Entry 7KZR (electron microscopy, 4.40 A resolution (low resolution: residue-level contacts below are approximate; hydrogen-bond / salt-bridge calls are withheld)); this record covers chains O and Q of the 17 polymer chains in the assembly.

== Chain O ==
Protein: Fanconi anemia group B protein
Organism: Homo sapiens
UniProt: Q8NB91 (FANCB_HUMAN); residues 1-859 here = UniProt positions 1-859
Amino-acid sequence (884 residues; numbered -24 to 859; the number before each row is that of its first residue; numbers below 1 keep their minus sign (Met-24 is residue -24)):
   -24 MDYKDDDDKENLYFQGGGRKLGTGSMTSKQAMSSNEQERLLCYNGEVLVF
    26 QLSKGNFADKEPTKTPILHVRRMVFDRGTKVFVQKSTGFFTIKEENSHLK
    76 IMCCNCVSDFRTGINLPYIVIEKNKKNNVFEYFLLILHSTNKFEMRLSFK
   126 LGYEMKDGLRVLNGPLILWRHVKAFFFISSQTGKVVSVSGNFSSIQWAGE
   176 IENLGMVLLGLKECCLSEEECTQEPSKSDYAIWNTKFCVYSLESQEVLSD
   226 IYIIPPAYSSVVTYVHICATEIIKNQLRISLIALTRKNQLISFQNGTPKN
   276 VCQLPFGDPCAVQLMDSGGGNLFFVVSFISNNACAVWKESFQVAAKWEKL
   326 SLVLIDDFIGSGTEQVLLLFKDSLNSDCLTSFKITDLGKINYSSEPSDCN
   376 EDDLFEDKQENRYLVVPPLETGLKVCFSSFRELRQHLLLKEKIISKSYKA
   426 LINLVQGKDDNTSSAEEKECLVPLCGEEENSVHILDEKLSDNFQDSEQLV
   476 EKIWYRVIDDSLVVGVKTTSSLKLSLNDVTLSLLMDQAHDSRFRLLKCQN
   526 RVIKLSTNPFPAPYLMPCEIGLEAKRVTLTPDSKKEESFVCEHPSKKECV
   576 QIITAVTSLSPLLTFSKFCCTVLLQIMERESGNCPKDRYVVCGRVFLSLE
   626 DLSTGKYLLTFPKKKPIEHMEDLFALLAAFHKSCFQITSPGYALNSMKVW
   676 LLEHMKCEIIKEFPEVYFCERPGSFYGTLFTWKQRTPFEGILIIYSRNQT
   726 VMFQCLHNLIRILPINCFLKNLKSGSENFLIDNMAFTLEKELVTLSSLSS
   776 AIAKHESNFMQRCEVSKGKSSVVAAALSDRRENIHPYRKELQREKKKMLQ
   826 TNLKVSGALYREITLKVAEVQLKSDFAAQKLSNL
Unresolved in the structure: -24 to 6, 33-38, 189-203, 370-384, 433-470, 536-570, 784-828
Construct notes: initiating methionine (-24); expression tag (-23 to 0)
UniProt features mapped onto this chain:
  - modified residue: Thr2 (N-acetylthreonine)

== Chain Q ==
Protein: Fanconi anemia core complex-associated protein 100
Organism: Homo sapiens
UniProt: Q0VG06 (FP100_HUMAN); residue numbers follow UniProt; this construct covers 1-881
Amino-acid sequence (906 residues; each row starts with the number of its first residue; numbers below 1 keep their minus sign (Met-24 is residue -24)):
   -24 MDYKDHDGDYKDHDIDYKDDDDKGSMAGAAPRVRYLAGFCCPLGGLAAGK
    26 PRVLCHEAEVFLSTGSELVYVYDQEGGLLTAAFRFPDQVWHLELLAPRRL
    76 LYALCARRGLYCLSLDHPGRSRSTSQDDRDSEDGDQPSPVIPVDPDACIL
   126 PDAALCAFTLLDSVLVTLVQGPARWKMQLFEQPCPGEDPRPGGQIGEVEL
   176 SSYTPPAGVPGKPAAPHFLPVLCSVSPSGSRVPHDLLGGSGGFTLEDALF
   226 GLLFGADATLLQSPVVLCGLPDGQLCCVILKALVTSRSAPGDPNALVKIL
   276 HHLEEPVIFIGALKTEPQAAEAAENFLPDEDVHCDCLVAFGHHGRMLAIK
   326 ASWDESGKLVPELREYCLPGPVLCAACGGGGRVYHSTPSDLCVVDLSRGS
   376 TPLGPEQPEEGPGGLPPMLCPASLNICSVVSLSASPRTHEGGTKLLALSA
   426 KGRLMTCSLDLDSEMPGPARMTTESAGQKIKELLSGIGNISERVSFLKKA
   476 VDQRNKALTSLNEAMNVSCALLSSGTGPRPISCTTSTTWSRLQTQDVLMA
   526 TCVLENSSSFSLDQGWTLCIQVLTSSCALDLDSACSAITYTIPVDQLGPG
   576 ARREVTLPLGPGENGGLDLPVTVSCTLFYSLREVVGGALAPSDSEDPFLD
   626 ECPSDVLPEQEGVCLPLSRHTVDMLQCLRFPGLAPPHTRAPSPLGPTRDP
   676 VATFLETCREPGSQPAGPASLRAEYLPPSVASIKVSAELLRAALKDGHSG
   726 VPLCCATLQWLLAENAAVDVVRARALSSIQGVAPDGANVHLIVREVAMTD
   776 LCPAGPIQAVEIQVESSSLADICRAHHAVVGRMQTMVTEQATQGSSAPDL
   826 RVQYLRQIHANHETLLREVQTLRDRLCTEDEASSCATAQRLLQVYRQLRH
   876 PSLILL
Unresolved in the structure: -24 to 4, 94-112, 183-190, 206-216, 261-270, 294-302, 374-382, 409-415, 436-448, 613-634, 686-700
Construct notes: initiating methionine (-24); expression tag (-23 to 0)
UniProt features mapped onto this chain:
  - modified residue: Ser667 (Phosphoserine)

== Interface between chain O and chain Q ==
Contacting residue pairs - 233 pairs, chain O then chain Q:
  Asn19(O) with Tyr10(Q); Ala12(Q)
  Arg52(O) with Pro6(Q)
  Arg86(O) with Ser113(Q); Val115(Q)
  Thr87(O) with Tyr45(Q)
  Gly88(O) with Phe14(Q); Cys15(Q); Tyr45(Q)
  Ile89(O) with Gly13(Q); Tyr45(Q)
  Asn90(O) with Gly13(Q); Phe14(Q)
  Trp172(O) with Leu18(Q)
  Glu175(O) with Cys16(Q); Pro17(Q); Leu18(Q)
  Ile176(O) with Leu18(Q)
  Glu177(O) with Pro17(Q); Leu18(Q)
  Asp291(O) with Pro396(Q)
  Gly293(O) with Ser364(Q)
  Gly294(O) with Ser364(Q); Asp365(Q)
  Asp331(O) with Tyr10(Q); Arg428(Q)
  Asp332(O) with Tyr10(Q)
  Ile334(O) with Pro6(Q)
  Gly335(O) with Pro6(Q); Arg7(Q); Val8(Q)
  Ser336(O) with Arg7(Q); Val8(Q); Leu394(Q)
  Gly337(O) with Val8(Q); Tyr10(Q); Pro396(Q)
  Thr338(O) with Leu394(Q); Cys395(Q)
  Glu339(O) with Lys426(Q)
  Arg387(O) with Glu449(Q); Ser450(Q); Ala451(Q); Gly452(Q)
  Tyr388(O) with Glu449(Q); Ser450(Q)
  Val390(O) with Lys454(Q)
  Val391(O) with Lys454(Q)
  Leu394(O) with Lys454(Q); Glu457(Q); Leu458(Q)
  Gly397(O) with Ile465(Q)
  Leu398(O) with Ile465(Q)
  Lys399(O) with Pro344(Q)
  Cys401(O) with Ile465(Q)
  Phe402(O) with Arg468(Q)
  Ser403(O) with Cys342(Q)
  Phe405(O) with Arg468(Q)
  Arg406(O) with His318(Q)
  Leu408(O) with Leu472(Q)
  Arg409(O) with Leu472(Q)
  His411(O) with Arg479(Q)
  Leu412(O) with Phe471(Q); Ala475(Q); Arg479(Q)
  Lys415(O) with Arg479(Q)
  Glu416(O) with Arg479(Q)
  Ile419(O) with Ala482(Q)
  Ser422(O) with Leu486(Q)
  Tyr423(O) with Leu606(Q); Gln635(Q); Glu636(Q)
  Leu426(O) with Ala489(Q)
  Leu429(O) with Ser493(Q)
  Ser500(O) with Ala553(Q)
  Asp503(O) with Leu548(Q)
  Thr505(O) with Gln546(Q); Thr564(Q)
  Leu506(O) with Thr564(Q)
  Ser507(O) with Thr564(Q); Thr566(Q)
  Leu508(O) with Thr566(Q)
  Leu509(O) with Thr542(Q); Cys544(Q); Thr566(Q)
  Asp511(O) with Arg607(Q); Glu608(Q)
  Gln512(O) with Asp538(Q); Gln539(Q); Gly540(Q); Trp541(Q); Pro568(Q); Glu608(Q)
  Phe518(O) with Pro568(Q); Asp570(Q)
  Leu520(O) with Tyr565(Q); Ile567(Q)
  Leu521(O) with Thr564(Q); Tyr565(Q); Thr566(Q)
  Lys522(O) with Ile563(Q); Thr564(Q); Tyr565(Q)
  Cys523(O) with Ile563(Q); Thr564(Q)
  Gln524(O) with Cys560(Q)
  Asn525(O) with Cys560(Q); Ser561(Q); Ala562(Q); Thr564(Q)
  Arg526(O) with Asp557(Q); Ser558(Q); Ala559(Q)
  Val527(O) with Asp557(Q)
  Cys594(O) with Arg607(Q)
  Leu598(O) with Cys544(Q); Phe603(Q)
  Gln600(O) with Gln546(Q)
  Met602(O) with Gln546(Q); Leu548(Q); Ser599(Q); Arg644(Q)
  Arg604(O) with Ser551(Q); Cys552(Q)
  Asp612(O) with Pro641(Q)
  Tyr614(O) with Gly637(Q); Cys639(Q)
  Val616(O) with Phe603(Q)
  Arg619(O) with Arg607(Q)
  Phe621(O) with Arg607(Q)
  Lys657(O) with Asp557(Q)
  Phe660(O) with Val676(Q)
  Ile716(O) with Leu556(Q)
  Gln724(O) with Glu588(Q)
  Phe728(O) with Phe679(Q)
  Leu731(O) with Phe679(Q)
  Ile735(O) with Cys683(Q); Arg684(Q)
  Asn741(O) with Arg684(Q)
  Cys742(O) with Arg684(Q)
  Phe743(O) with Arg684(Q)
  Leu744(O) with Leu680(Q)
  Asn746(O) with Asp674(Q); Val676(Q); Leu680(Q)
  Lys748(O) with Asp674(Q)
  Gly750(O) with Leu556(Q)
  Ser751(O) with Leu556(Q)
  Phe754(O) with Ala553(Q); Leu554(Q); Asp555(Q)
  Ile756(O) with Leu851(Q); Ser859(Q)
  Asp757(O) with Leu851(Q)
  Asn758(O) with Cys552(Q)
  Met759(O) with Tyr870(Q)
  Ala760(O) with Arg848(Q)
  Phe761(O) with Arg848(Q)
  Leu763(O) with Leu866(Q); Tyr870(Q)
  Glu764(O) with Leu841(Q); Val844(Q); Gln845(Q)
  Glu766(O) with Arg874(Q)
  Leu767(O) with His837(Q); Leu840(Q); Leu841(Q)
  Val768(O) with Leu841(Q)
  Leu770(O) with His837(Q)
  Ser771(O) with Glu838(Q)
  Ser774(O) with His834(Q)
  Ser775(O) with His834(Q)
  Ile777(O) with Leu830(Q)
  His780(O) with Arg826(Q)
  Glu781(O) with Arg826(Q); Val827(Q); Leu830(Q); Arg831(Q)
  Asn783(O) with Arg826(Q)
  Lys829(O) with Pro823(Q); Asp824(Q); Leu825(Q); Arg826(Q)
  Val830(O) with Pro823(Q); Asp824(Q); Arg826(Q); Leu830(Q)
  Gly832(O) with Ser821(Q); Ala822(Q)
  Ala833(O) with Ser821(Q)
  Tyr835(O) with Ile879(Q)
  Arg836(O) with Val812(Q); Gly819(Q); Ser820(Q); Ser821(Q)
  Thr839(O) with Leu878(Q); Leu880(Q)
  Leu840(O) with Gln809(Q); Val812(Q); Thr813(Q)
  Val842(O) with Leu878(Q)
  Ala843(O) with Val805(Q); Gln809(Q); Leu878(Q)
  Glu844(O) with Gln809(Q)
  Gln846(O) with His801(Q); Arg874(Q); Ser877(Q); Leu878(Q)
  Leu847(O) with His802(Q); Val805(Q); Gln809(Q)
  Ser849(O) with Tyr870(Q)
  Asp850(O) with Cys798(Q); His801(Q); His802(Q); Tyr870(Q)
  Phe851(O) with Ser551(Q); Cys552(Q); Pro595(Q)
  Ala853(O) with Cys798(Q); Tyr870(Q)
  Gln854(O) with Asp593(Q); Leu594(Q); Cys798(Q); Arg799(Q)
  Lys855(O) with Asp593(Q)
  Leu856(O) with Ala863(Q); Leu867(Q)
  Ser857(O) with Leu794(Q); Ala795(Q)
  Asn858(O) with Asp593(Q); Ala795(Q)
Other interface residues (no listed pair), chain O (154 interface residues in all): Tyr18, Ser83, Ser114, Ile242, Cys243, Thr245, Trp312, Glu395, Leu413, Leu414, Ala513, Asp515, Arg519, Lys529, Cys609, His732, Ile740, Lys745, Ser749, Glu752, Asn753, Ala778, Ser831
Other interface residues (no listed pair), chain Q (147 interface residues in all): Ala5, Leu11, Gly19, Gly20, Leu53, Gln453, Gly461, Asn464, Ser550, Val569, Thr601, Val638, Leu714, Pro778, Gly806, Ala816, Ser858, Leu873

== Overview ==
154 residues of chain O face 147 of chain Q across their interface.
Chain O is Fanconi anemia group B protein and chain Q is Fanconi anemia core complex-associated protein 100,
both from Homo sapiens; the structure, Structure of the human Fanconi Anaemia Core-UBE2T-ID complex, was
determined by electron microscopy together with 7KZP, 7KZQ, 7KZS, 7KZT and 7KZV from the same study.
